Entry 7C7A (electron microscopy, 2.80 A resolution); this record covers chains A and D of the 13 polymer chains in the assembly.

Chain A:
Molecule: Ribonuclease MRP RNA subunit NME1
Organism: Saccharomyces cerevisiae (strain ATCC 204508 / S288c)
Sequence (340 nucleotides; numbered 1 to 340; the number before each row is that of its first residue):
     1 AAUCCAUGACCAAAGAAUCGUCACAAAUCGAAGCUUACAAAAUGGAGUAA
    51 AAUUUUGUUUACUCAGUAAUAUGCUUUGGGUUGAAAGUCUCCCACCAAUU
   101 CGUAUGCGGAAAACGUAAUGAGAUUUAAAAAUUUUAAAUUGUUUAAAUCA
   151 ACUCAUUAAGGAGGAUGCCCUUGGGUAUUCUGCUUCUUGACCUGGUACCU
   201 CUAUUGCAGGGUACUGGUGUUUUCUUCGGUACUGGAUUCCGUUUGUAUGG
   251 AAUCUAAACCAUAGUUAUGACGAUUGCUCUUUCCCGUGCUGGAUCGAGUA
   301 ACCCAAUGGAGCUUACUAUUCUUGGUCCAUGGAUUCACCC
Unresolved in the structure: 132-136, 336-340
Bound ions: Mg2+ site 1: A86, G87 (shared with 1 residue of chain R); Mg2+ site 2: A86, A305, A306 (shared with 2 residues of chain R); Mg2+ site 3: G87 (shared with 1 residue of chain R)

Chain D:
Molecule: RNases MRP/P 32.9 kDa subunit
Organism: Saccharomyces cerevisiae (strain ATCC 204508 / S288c)
Reference sequence: P38336 (POP4_YEAST); numbering as in UniProt (aligned over 1-279)
Sequence (279 residues; row label = number of the first residue in the row):
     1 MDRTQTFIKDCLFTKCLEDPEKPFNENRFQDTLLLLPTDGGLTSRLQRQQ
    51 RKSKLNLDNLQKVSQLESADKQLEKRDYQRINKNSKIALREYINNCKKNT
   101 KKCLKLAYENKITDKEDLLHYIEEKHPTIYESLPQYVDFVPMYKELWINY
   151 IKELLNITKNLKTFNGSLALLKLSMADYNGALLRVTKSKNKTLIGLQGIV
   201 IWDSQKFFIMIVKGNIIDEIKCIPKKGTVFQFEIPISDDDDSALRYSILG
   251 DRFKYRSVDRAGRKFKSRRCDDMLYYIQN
Unresolved in the structure: 1, 40-66
Curated features (UniProtKB/Swiss-Prot):
  - modified residue: Ser64 (Phosphoserine)

How chain A and chain D interact:
Pairs across the interface (52; chain A residue first):
  A1(A) - Lys101(D)  base contact
  A1(A) - Lys105(D)  hydrogen bond to the base
  U7(A) - Asn190(D)  hydrogen bond to the sugar
  G8(A) - Asn190(D)  hydrogen bond to the sugar
  A9(A) - Lys189(D)  salt bridge to the phosphate
  A9(A) - Lys226(D)  phosphate contact
  C10(A) - Lys226(D)  salt bridge to the phosphate
  A123(A) - Gln79(D)  phosphate contact
  U125(A) - Lys75(D)  phosphate contact
  U125(A) - Tyr78(D)  stacking on the base
  U125(A) - Gln79(D)  sugar contact
  U126(A) - Lys75(D)  salt bridge to the phosphate
  U126(A) - Gln79(D)  phosphate contact
  A131(A) - Ser257(D)  base contact
  A131(A) - Gly262(D)  sugar contact
  A131(A) - Lys264(D)  phosphate contact
  G141(A) - Ser267(D)  hydrogen bond to the sugar
  G141(A) - Arg268(D)  hydrogen bond to the sugar
  G141(A) - Arg269(D)  base contact
  U142(A) - Tyr255(D)  hydrogen bond to the sugar
  U142(A) - Lys266(D)  phosphate contact
  U142(A) - Arg268(D)  sugar contact
  U143(A) - Tyr255(D)  phosphate contact
  U143(A) - Lys266(D)  salt bridge to the phosphate
  U143(A) - Arg268(D)  salt bridge to the phosphate
  A146(A) - Lys86(D)  hydrogen bond to the sugar
  A146(A) - Gln205(D)  base contact
  A146(A) - Lys206(D)  phosphate contact
  A147(A) - Lys86(D)  hydrogen bond to the sugar
  A147(A) - Leu89(D)  sugar contact
  A147(A) - Arg90(D)  hydrogen bond to the sugar
  A147(A) - Trp202(D)  hydrogen bond to the phosphate
  A147(A) - Ser204(D)  hydrogen bond to the phosphate
  A147(A) - Gln205(D)  phosphate contact
  A147(A) - Phe207(D)  base contact
  U148(A) - Arg90(D)  sugar contact
  U225(A) - Thr38(D)  hydrogen bond to the sugar
  U225(A) - Asp39(D)  phosphate contact
  U226(A) - Leu36(D)  base contact
  U226(A) - Thr38(D)  hydrogen bond to the base
  C328(A) - Arg90(D)  base contact
  C328(A) - Asn94(D)  hydrogen bond to the base
  A329(A) - Cys222(D)  phosphate contact
  U330(A) - Lys97(D)  salt bridge to the phosphate
  U330(A) - Thr192(D)  sugar contact
  U330(A) - Leu193(D)  sugar contact
  U330(A) - Lys221(D)  hydrogen bond to the phosphate
  U330(A) - Cys222(D)  phosphate contact
  G331(A) - Thr192(D)  hydrogen bond to the sugar
  G331(A) - Glu219(D)  phosphate contact
  G331(A) - Lys221(D)  salt bridge to the phosphate
  U335(A) - Tyr108(D)  hydrogen bond to the phosphate
Other interface residues (no listed pair), chain A (27 interface residues in all): A121, G122, A145, C149, A318
Other interface residues (no listed pair), chain D (45 interface residues in all): Pro37, Gln72, Glu74, Lys83, Pro224, Lys254, Val258, Arg263, Asp271, Leu274

Overview:
The interface between chain A and chain D involves 27 residues on one side and 45 on the other; the contacts
include 17 hydrogen bonds, 7 salt bridges and 1 aromatic stacking contact. Polar pairs include
A1(A)-Lys105(D), U226(A)-Thr38(D) and C328(A)-Asn94(D).
Here chain A is Ribonuclease MRP RNA subunit NME1 and chain D is RNases MRP/P 32.9 kDa subunit, both from
Saccharomyces cerevisiae (strain ATCC 204508 / S288c). Entry 7C7A (Cryo-EM structure of yeast Ribonuclease MRP
with substrate ITS1) was determined by electron microscopy (same publication as 7C79).
